2OCK - chain A; structure by X-ray diffraction, 1.85 A resolution.

Chain A:
Molecule: Valacyclovir hydrolase
From: Homo sapiens
Notes: EC 3.1.-.-
Reference sequence: Q86WA6 (BPHL_HUMAN); residues 21-274 here correspond to UniProt positions 38-291 (UniProt number = residue number + 17)
Chain sequence (254 residues; each row starts with the number of its first residue):
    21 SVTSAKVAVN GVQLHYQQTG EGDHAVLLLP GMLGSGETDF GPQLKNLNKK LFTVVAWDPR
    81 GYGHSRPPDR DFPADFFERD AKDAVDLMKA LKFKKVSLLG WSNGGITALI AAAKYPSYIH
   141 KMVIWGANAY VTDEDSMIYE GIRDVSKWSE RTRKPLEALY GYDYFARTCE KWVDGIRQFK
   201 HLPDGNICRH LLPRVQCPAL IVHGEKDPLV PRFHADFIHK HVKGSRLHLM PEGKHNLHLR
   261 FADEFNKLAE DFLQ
Sequence notes: engineered mutation Asn123 (Asp140 in Q86WA6)
Swiss-Prot annotation at these positions:
  - active site: Ser122 (Nucleophile), Asp227 (Charge relay system), His255 (Charge relay system)
  - binding site (Mg(2+)): Asp204
  - modified residue: Lys69 (N6-acetyllysine), Lys102 (N6-acetyllysine), Lys109 (N6-acetyllysine), Lys167 (N6-succinyllysine), Lys174 (N6-acetyllysine), Lys200 (N6-acetyllysine), Lys226 (N6-acetyllysine), Lys243 (N6-acetyllysine), Lys254 (N6-acetyllysine)
Metal / ion sites: Mn2+: Glu57, Asp78; Mg2+ near Asp204 (its only coordinating residue here)
From the paper describing this entry:
  - mutagenesis - D106N: abolished catalytic activity on alpha-amino acid benzyl esters
  - mutagenesis - D106N: increased catalytic activity on alpha-hydroxyl acid esters
  - catalytic residues: Ser122, Asp227, His255
  - mutagenesis - S122C, D227N, H255A: abolished catalytic activity

In short:
Glu57 and Asp78 coordinate Mn2+. UniProt lists 3 active-site residues and Mg2+-binding residue Asp204. The
paper reports catalytic residues Ser122, Asp227 and His255; S122C, D227N and H255A abolish catalytic activity.
Chain A is Valacyclovir hydrolase (Homo sapiens); the structure, Crystal structure of valacyclovir hydrolase
D123N mutant, was determined by X-ray diffraction (same publication as 2OCG, 2OCI and 2OCL).
